Entry 8CLB (X-ray diffraction, 3.00 A resolution); this record covers chains B and C of the 6 polymer chains in the assembly.

== Chain B ==
Protein: Tubulin beta-2B chain
From: Bos taurus
UniProt: Q6B856 (TBB2B_BOVIN); the author numbering skips numbers that UniProt does not, so the offset changes along the chain: 1-42 = UniProt 1-42; 45-360 = UniProt 43-358; 369-441 = UniProt 359-431
Amino-acid sequence (431 residues; numbered 1 to 441; 10 numbers in that range are skipped by the numbering (no residue carries them; nothing is unmodelled there); the number before each row is that of its first residue):
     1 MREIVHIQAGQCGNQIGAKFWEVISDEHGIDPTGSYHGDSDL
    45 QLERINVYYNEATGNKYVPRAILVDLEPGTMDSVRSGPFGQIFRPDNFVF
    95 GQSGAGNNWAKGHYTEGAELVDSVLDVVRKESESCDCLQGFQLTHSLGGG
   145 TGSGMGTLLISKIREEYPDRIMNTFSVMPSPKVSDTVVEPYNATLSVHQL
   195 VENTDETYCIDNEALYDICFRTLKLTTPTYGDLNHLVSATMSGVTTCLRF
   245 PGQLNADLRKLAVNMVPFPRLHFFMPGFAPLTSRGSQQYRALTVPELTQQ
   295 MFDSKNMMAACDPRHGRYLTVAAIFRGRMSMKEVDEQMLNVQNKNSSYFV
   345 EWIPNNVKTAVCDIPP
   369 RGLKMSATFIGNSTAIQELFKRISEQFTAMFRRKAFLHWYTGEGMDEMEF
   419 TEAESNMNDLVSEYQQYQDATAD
Not modelled in the structure: 277-281, 439-441
Bound ions: Mg2+: Gln11, Asp179 (together with GDP)
Small-molecule neighbours:
  - GDP (guanosine-5'-diphosphate): Gly10, Gln11, Cys12, Gln15, Ile16, Asp69, Asn101, Ser140, Gly142, Gly143, Gly144, Thr145, Gly146, Ser147, Val171, Pro173, Val177, Asp179, Glu183, Asn206, Leu209, Tyr224, Leu227, Asn228
  - colchicine (LOC; N-[(7S)-1,2,3,10-tetramethoxy-9-oxo-6,7-dihydro-5H-benzo[d]heptalen-7-yl]ethanamide): Val238, Cys241, Leu242, Leu248, Ala250, Asp251, Lys254, Leu255, Asn258, Met259, Thr314, Val315, Ala316, Ala317, Ile318, Asn350, Lys352, Ala354, Ile378

== Chain C ==
Protein: Tubulin alpha-1B chain
From: Bos taurus
UniProt: P81947 (TBA1B_BOVIN); residues 1-440 here = UniProt positions 1-440
Amino-acid sequence (440 residues; numbered 1 to 440; the number before each row is that of its first residue):
     1 MRECISIHVGQAGVQIGNACWELYCLEHGIQPDGQMPSDKTIGGGDDSFN
    51 TFFSETGAGKHVPRAVFVDLEPTVIDEVRTGTYRQLFHPEQLITGKEDAA
   101 NNYARGHYTIGKEIIDLVLDRIRKLADQCTGLQGFLVFHSFGGGTGSGFT
   151 SLLMERLSVDYGKKSKLEFSIYPAPQVSTAVVEPYNSILTTHTTLEHSDC
   201 AFMVDNEAIYDICRRNLDIERPTYTNLNRLISQIVSSITASLRFDGALNV
   251 DLTEFQTNLVPYPRIHFPLATYAPVISAEKAYHEQLSVAEITNACFEPAN
   301 QMVKCDPRHGKYMACCLLYRGDVVPKDVNAAIATIKTKRSIQFVDWCPTG
   351 FKVGINYQPPTVVPGGDLAKVQRAVCMLSNTTAIAEAWARLDHKFDLMYA
   401 KRAFVHWYVGEGMEEGEFSEAREDMAALEKDYEEVGVDSV
Bound ions: Ca2+: Asp39, Thr41, Gly44, Glu55
Small-molecule neighbours:
  - GTP (guanosine-5'-triphosphate): Gly10, Gln11, Ala12, Gln15, Ile16, Asp69, Asp98, Ala99, Ala100, Asn101, Ser140, Gly142, Gly143, Gly144, Thr145, Gly146, Ile171, Pro173, Val177, Ser178, Thr179, Glu183, Asn206, Tyr224, Leu227, Asn228, Ile231
  - colchicine (LOC; N-[(7S)-1,2,3,10-tetramethoxy-9-oxo-6,7-dihydro-5H-benzo[d]heptalen-7-yl]ethanamide): Asn101, Ser178, Thr179, Ala180, Val181

== Interface between chain B and chain C ==
Residue-residue contacts - 36 pairs, chain B then chain C:
  Gln96(B) - Met1(C)
  Gln96(B) - Arg2(C)  hydrogen bond (backbone-side chain)
  Ser97(B) - Arg2(C)
  Asn101(B) - Glu254(C)  hydrogen bond
  Asp179(B) - Glu254(C)
  Asp179(B) - Lys352(C)  hydrogen bond (backbone-side chain)
  Thr180(B) - Glu254(C)
  Thr180(B) - Asn258(C)
  Val181(B) - Asn258(C)  hydrogen bond (backbone-side chain)
  Thr221(B) - Pro325(C)
  Ala397(B) - Trp346(C)
  Met398(B) - Trp346(C)
  Arg400(B) - Ser439(C)  hydrogen bond
  Arg401(B) - Tyr262(C)  hydrogen bond (backbone-side chain)
  Arg401(B) - Asp345(C)  salt bridge
  Arg401(B) - Trp346(C)
  Arg401(B) - Glu434(C)  hydrogen bond (side chain-backbone)
  Arg401(B) - Val435(C)
  Arg401(B) - Val437(C)  hydrogen bond (side chain-backbone)
  Arg401(B) - Asp438(C)
  Arg401(B) - Ser439(C)  hydrogen bond
  Lys402(B) - Tyr262(C)
  Ala403(B) - Pro261(C)
  Ala403(B) - Tyr262(C)
  Ala403(B) - Trp346(C)  hydrophobic
  Phe404(B) - Thr257(C)
  Phe404(B) - Asn258(C)
  Phe404(B) - Val260(C)
  Phe404(B) - Pro261(C)  hydrogen bond (backbone-backbone)
  His406(B) - Val260(C)
  His406(B) - Pro261(C)
  His406(B) - Tyr262(C)
  His406(B) - Pro263(C)
  Trp407(B) - Gln256(C)
  Trp407(B) - Thr257(C)  hydrogen bond (side chain-backbone)
  Trp407(B) - Val260(C)
Interface residues without a listed pair, chain B (20 interface residues in all): Glu71, Pro72, Val182, Thr220
Interface residues without a listed pair, chain C (23 interface residues in all): Lys326, Cys347, Pro348, Val440

== Summary ==
The interface between chain B and chain C involves 20 residues on one side and 23 on the other; the contacts
include 11 hydrogen bonds and 1 salt bridge. Polar pairs include Arg401(B)-Asp345(C), Gln96(B)-Arg2(C) and
Asn101(B)-Glu254(C). Ligands of chain B: GDP and colchicine.
Here chain B is Tubulin beta-2B chain and chain C is Tubulin alpha-1B chain, both from Bos taurus. Entry 8CLB
(Colchicine bound to tubulin (T2R-TTL) complex) was determined by X-ray diffraction, deposited together with
8CL9, 8CLC, 8CLD, 8CLE, 8CLF, 8CLG and 8CLH.
